2WFV - chains A and B; structure by X-ray diffraction, 1.85 A resolution.

[Chain A]
Name: Probable insulin-like peptide 5 A chain
Organism: Drosophila melanogaster
Reference sequence: Q7KUD5 (INSL5_DROME); residues 1-25 here correspond to UniProt positions 84-108 (UniProt number = residue number + 83)
Sequence (25 residues; numbered 1 to 25; the number before each row is that of its first residue):
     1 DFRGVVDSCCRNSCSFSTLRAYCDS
Not modelled in the structure: 1-2
Cystine bridges: Cys9-Cys14
Differences from the reference sequence: engineered mutation Asn12 (Lys95 in Q7KUD5)

[Chain B]
Name: Probable insulin-like peptide 5 B chain
Organism: Drosophila melanogaster
Reference sequence: Q7KUD5 (INSL5_DROME); residues 1-23 here correspond to UniProt positions 24-46 (UniProt number = residue number + 23)
Sequence (23 residues; row label = number of the first residue in the row):
     1 NSLRACGPALMDMLRVACPNGFN
Reported in the primary citation:
  - self-association interface (contacts with another copy of this molecule): Asn1 to Ala5

[Chain A / chain B interface]
Contacting residue pairs - 30 pairs, chain A then chain B:
  Arg3(A) - Met11(B)
  Val5(A) - Leu14(B)  hydrophobic
  Cys9(A) - Arg4(B)
  Cys9(A) - Ala5(B)  hydrogen bond (backbone-backbone)
  Cys10(A) - Arg4(B)  hydrogen bond (backbone-side chain)
  Cys10(A) - Ala5(B)
  Cys10(A) - Cys6(B)  disulfide
  Arg11(A) - Arg4(B)  hydrogen bond (backbone-side chain)
  Asn12(A) - Arg4(B)
  Ser13(A) - Ser2(B)
  Ser13(A) - Leu3(B)
  Ser13(A) - Arg4(B)
  Cys14(A) - Ser2(B)
  Cys14(A) - Leu3(B)  hydrogen bond (backbone-backbone)
  Phe16(A) - Leu3(B)  hydrophobic
  Phe16(A) - Met13(B)  hydrophobic
  Leu19(A) - Leu3(B)  hydrophobic
  Leu19(A) - Leu10(B)  hydrophobic
  Leu19(A) - Leu14(B)  hydrophobic
  Leu19(A) - Ala17(B)  hydrophobic
  Arg20(A) - Ala17(B)  hydrogen bond (side chain-backbone)
  Arg20(A) - Cys18(B)
  Arg20(A) - Pro19(B)
  Cys23(A) - Ala17(B)
  Cys23(A) - Cys18(B)  disulfide
  Cys23(A) - Gly21(B)
  Asp24(A) - Asn20(B)
  Asp24(A) - Gly21(B)  hydrogen bond (backbone-backbone)
  Asp24(A) - Phe22(B)
  Asp24(A) - Asn23(B)  hydrogen bond (side chain-backbone)
Other interface residues (no listed pair), chain A (17 interface residues in all): Val6, Ser15, Tyr22, Ser25
Other interface residues (no listed pair), chain B (17 interface residues in all): Asn1
Disulfides between the chains: Cys10(A)-Cys6(B), Cys23(A)-Cys18(B)

[Summary]
The chain A/chain B interface involves 17 residues from each chain; the contacts include 2 disulfide bonds and
7 hydrogen bonds. Polar contacts include Cys10(A)-Arg4(B), Arg11(A)-Arg4(B) and Arg20(A)-Ala17(B). The paper
reports a self-association interface involving Asn1(B).
Here chain A is Probable insulin-like peptide 5 A chain and chain B is Probable insulin-like peptide 5 B
chain, both from Drosophila melanogaster. Entry 2WFV (Crystal structure of DILP5 variant C4) was determined by
X-ray diffraction, deposited together with 2WFU.
